Entry 8VFB (X-ray diffraction, 2.64 A resolution); this record covers chains T and A of the 4 polymer chains in the assembly.

# Chain T
Molecule: 16-nt DNA strand
Sequence (16 nucleotides; row label = number of the first residue in the row):
     1 CCGACCXCGC ATCAGC
Modified residues: 8NI (N-[(5S)-2-amino-5-formamido-6-oxo-5,6-dihydropyrimidin-4-yl]-2-deoxy-5-O-phosphono-beta-D-erythro-pentofuranosylamine) at position 7

# Chain A
Protein: DNA polymerase beta
Source organism: Homo sapiens
Notes: EC 2.7.7.7, 4.2.99.-
Reference sequence: P06746 (DPOLB_HUMAN); numbering as in UniProt (aligned over 1-335)
Chain sequence (335 residues; row label = number of the first residue in the row):
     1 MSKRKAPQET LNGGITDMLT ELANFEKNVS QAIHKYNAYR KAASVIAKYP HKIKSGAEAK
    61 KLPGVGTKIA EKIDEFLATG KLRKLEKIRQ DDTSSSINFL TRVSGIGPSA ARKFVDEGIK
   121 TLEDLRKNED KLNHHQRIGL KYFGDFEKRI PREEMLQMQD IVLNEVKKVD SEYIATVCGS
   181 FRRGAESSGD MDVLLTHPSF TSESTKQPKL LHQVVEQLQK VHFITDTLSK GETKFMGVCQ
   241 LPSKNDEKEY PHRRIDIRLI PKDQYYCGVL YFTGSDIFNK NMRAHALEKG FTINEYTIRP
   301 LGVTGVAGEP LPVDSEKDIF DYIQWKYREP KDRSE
Not modelled in the structure: 1-9, 301-306
Bound ions: Na+: Thr-101, Val-103, Ile-106 (shared with 1 residue of chain P); Mn2+ site 1: Asp-190, Asp-192 (together with phosphomethylphosphonic acid guanylate ester); Mn2+ site 2: Asp-190, Asp-192, Asp-256 (together with phosphomethylphosphonic acid guanylate ester)
Residues lining bound ligands: phosphomethylphosphonic acid guanylate ester (G2P): Arg-149, Gly-179, Ser-180, Arg-183, Ser-188, Gly-189, Asp-190, Asp-192, Tyr-271, Phe-272, Thr-273, Gly-274, Ser-275, Asp-276, Asn-279, Lys-280, Arg-283
Swiss-Prot annotation at these positions:
  - region: Arg-183 to Asp-192 (DNA-binding)
  - active site: Lys-72 (Nucleophile)
  - binding site (K(+)): Lys-60, Leu-62, Val-65, Thr-101, Val-103, Ile-106
  - binding site (Na(+)): Lys-60, Leu-62, Val-65, Thr-101, Val-103, Ile-106
  - binding site (dATP): Arg-149, Ser-180, Arg-183, Gly-189, Asp-190
  - binding site (dCTP): Arg-149, Ser-180, Arg-183, Gly-189, Asp-190
  - binding site (dGTP): Arg-149, Ser-180, Arg-183, Gly-189, Asp-190, Asp-192
  - binding site (dTTP): Arg-149, Ser-180, Arg-183, Gly-189, Asp-190
  - binding site (Mg(2+)): Asp-190, Asp-192, Asp-256
  - modified residue: Lys-72 (N6-acetyllysine), Arg-83 (Omega-N-methylarginine), Arg-152 (Omega-N-methylarginine)
  - cross-link (Glycyl lysine isopeptide (Lys-Gly)): Lys-41 (interchain with G-Cter in ubiquitin), Lys-61 (interchain with G-Cter in ubiquitin), Lys-81 (interchain with G-Cter in ubiquitin)
  - natural variant: Leu-22 (L22P: Found in a gastric cancer sample; uncertain significance), Tyr-39 (Y39C: Found in a gastric cancer sample; uncertain significance), Gly-118 (G118V: Decreased DNA-directed DNA polymerase activity), Arg-137 (R137Q: Decreased function in base-excision repair), Arg-149 (R149I: Decreased DNA-directed DNA polymerase activity), Asp-160 (D160N: Found in a gastric cancer sample; uncertain significance), Cys-239 (C239R: Found in a gastric cancer sample; uncertain significance), Lys-289 (K289M: Found in a colon cancer sample; uncertain significance), Asn-294 (N294D: Found in a gastric cancer sample; uncertain significance), Glu-295 (E295K: Found in a gastric cancer sample; uncertain significance)
  - mutagenesis: Phe-25 (F25W: No effect on 5'-dRP lyase activity. Decreased ssDNA binding), His-34 (H34G: Decreased 5'-dRP lyase activity. Decreased ssDNA binding), Lys-35 (K35A: Decreased 5'-dRP lyase activity. Decreased ssDNA binding. Loss of 5'-dRP lyase activity; when associated with A-68 and A-72. Decreased ssDNA binding; when associated with A-68 and A-72 ...), Tyr-39 (Y39F: No effect on 5'-dRP lyase activity; Y39Q: Abolishes DNA polymerase and 5'-dRP lyase activity), Lys-41 (K41R: Abolishes ubiquitination; when associated with R-61 and R-81), Lys-60 (K60A: Decreased 5'-dRP lyase activity. Decreased ssDNA binding), Lys-61 (K61R: Abolishes ubiquitination; when associated with R-41 and R-81), Lys-68 (K68A: No effect on 5'-dRP lyase activity. Decreased ssDNA binding. Loss of 5'-dRP lyase activity; when associated with A-35 and A-72. Decreased ssDNA binding; when associated with A-35 and A-72 ...), Glu-71 (E71Q: No effect on 5'-dRP lyase activity. No effect on structure shown by circular dichroism. No effect on ssDNA binding), Lys-72 (K72A: Severely reduced 5'-dRP lyase activity. Does not affect ssDNA binding. Loss of 5'-dRP lyase activity; when associated with A-35 and A-68. Decreased ssDNA binding ...), Glu-75 (E75A: Slightly decreased 5'-dRP lyase activity. Decreased ssDNA binding. No effect on structure shown by circular dichroism), Lys-81 (K81R: Abolishes ubiquitination; when associated with R-41 and R-61), 5 further mutagenesis entries in UniProt

# How chain T and chain A interact
Residue-residue contacts (24; chain T residue first):
  DC5(T) / His-34(A)  stacking on the base
  DC6(T) / Arg-283(A)  hydrogen bond to the base
  8NI_7(T) / Tyr-271(A)  base contact
  8NI_7(T) / Arg-283(A)  hydrogen bond to the sugar
  8NI_7(T) / Leu-287(A)  phosphate contact
  8NI_7(T) / Thr-292(A)  phosphate contact
  8NI_7(T) / Ile-293(A)  sugar contact
  8NI_7(T) / Glu-295(A)  base contact
  DC8(T) / Asn-294(A)  phosphate contact
  DC8(T) / Glu-295(A)  sugar contact
  DC8(T) / Tyr-296(A)  phosphate contact
  DG9(T) / Thr-233(A)  phosphate contact
  DG9(T) / Lys-234(A)  hydrogen bond to the base
  DG9(T) / Tyr-296(A)  hydrogen bond to the phosphate
  DC10(T) / Ser-229(A)  phosphate contact
  DC10(T) / Lys-230(A)  hydrogen bond to the phosphate
  DC10(T) / Gly-231(A)  phosphate contact
  DC10(T) / Glu-232(A)  hydrogen bond to the phosphate
  DC10(T) / Thr-233(A)  hydrogen bond to the phosphate
  DC10(T) / Lys-234(A)  hydrogen bond to the phosphate
  DA11(T) / Ser-229(A)  phosphate contact
  DA11(T) / Lys-230(A)  hydrogen bond to the phosphate
  DT12(T) / Asn-133(A)  hydrogen bond to the phosphate
  DT12(T) / His-134(A)  phosphate contact
Interface residues without a listed pair, chain A (22 interface residues in all): Leu-228, Arg-258, Lys-280, Ala-284, Arg-299

# In short
Chain T and chain A form an interface of 8 and 22 residues respectively; the contacts include 10 hydrogen
bonds and 1 aromatic stacking contact. Polar pairs include DC6(T)/Arg-283(A), DG9(T)/Lys-234(A) and
8NI_7(T)/Arg-283(A). Bound to chain A: phosphomethylphosphonic acid guanylate ester.
Chain T is a 16-nt DNA strand and chain A is DNA polymerase beta (Homo sapiens); the structure, Ternary DNA
Polymerase Beta bound to DNA containing primer terminal dA base-paired with FapydG, was determined by X-ray
diffraction together with 8VF8, 8VF9, 8VFA, 8VFC, 8VFD, 8VFE and 5 further entries from the same study.
